PDB entry 9HJ3 | electron microscopy, 3.46 A resolution | chains J and G of the 7 polymer chains in the assembly

[Chain J]
Protein: DUF4827 domain-containing protein
From: Bacteroides thetaiotaomicron VPI-5482
Reference sequence: Q8A0S2 (Q8A0S2_BACTN); numbering as in UniProt (aligned over 1-214)
Amino-acid sequence (214 residues; row label = number of the first residue in the row):
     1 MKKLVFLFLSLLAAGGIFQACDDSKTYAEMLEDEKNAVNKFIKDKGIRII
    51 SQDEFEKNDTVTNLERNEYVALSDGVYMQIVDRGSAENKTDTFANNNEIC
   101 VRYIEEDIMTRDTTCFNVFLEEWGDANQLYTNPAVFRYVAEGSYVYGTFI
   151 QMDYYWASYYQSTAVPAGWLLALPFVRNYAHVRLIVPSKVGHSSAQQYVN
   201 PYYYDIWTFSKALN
Unresolved in the structure: 1-26

[Chain G]
Protein: DUF4270 domain-containing protein
From: Bacteroides thetaiotaomicron VPI-5482
Reference sequence: Q89ZS0 (Q89ZS0_BACTN); residue numbers follow UniProt; this construct covers 18-542
Amino-acid sequence (525 residues; each row starts with the number of its first residue):
    18 CDDNTGGLGLGMFPGNDQNIKGKLSTFDVTTESVKTGDIYAKTNIGYIGK
    68 FTDETFGTYQAGFLAQLNCPDGLTFPEPYKEVTDASGNVISATGRMVVDD
   118 KDPENKDVTFIKDGNQIIGNIRAVELYLWYDSYFGDSLTACRLSVYELGG
   168 NGKETLNLDNAYYTDINPEDFYDSQNILGTKAYTAVDLSVKDSIRNLSTY
   218 VPSVHIAFKEDIATRVGGNILTAARKAKNADKEFNSQLFREAFQGIYVKS
   268 DYGDGTVLYIDQPQMNVVYKCYATDSITGKKLQKKDGSGKDSTYYSYRVF
   318 ATTREVIQANQLKNDPERIDALIKEDKNTYLKSPAGIFTEATLPISDIQN
   368 ELTGDTLNAVKLTFTNYNQTGDKKFGMAIPSTVMLVRKKFQDSFFKDNKL
   418 SDGVSSYLTSHTSSTNQYVFSNITKLVNACIAEKEEAKKNAGSSWDETKW
   468 LQENPDWNKVVLIPVLVTYDSSNTTTGQANIIRIQHDLKPGYVRLKGGSL
   518 GKTNPDYKLKLEVISTDFGLTTKSN
Unresolved in the structure: 538-542
Glycans and other covalent adducts: N-tridecanoic acid (TDA) linked to Cys18; (2S)-3-hydroxypropane-1,2-diyl dihexadecanoate (Z41) linked to Cys18

[Interface between chain J and chain G]
Residue-residue contacts - 40 pairs, chain J then chain G:
  Asn96(J) with Asp414(G); Asn415(G), hydrogen bond (backbone-side chain)
  Glu98(J) with Arg321(G), salt bridge; Asn415(G), hydrogen bond; Arg500(G)
  Cys100(J) with Arg321(G)
  Arg102(J) with Asn85(G); Glu322(G), salt bridge
  Phe119(J) with Asp88(G); Gly89(G); Leu90(G), hydrophobic; Thr91(G)
  Gly124(J) with Arg315(G)
  Asp125(J) with Ser313(G); Arg315(G), salt bridge
  Asn127(J) with Tyr314(G)
  Tyr130(J) with Pro87(G), hydrophobic
  Thr131(J) with Thr320(G)
  Asn132(J) with Gln279(G), hydrogen bond; Thr320(G)
  Pro133(J) with Thr320(G); Glu322(G)
  Arg137(J) with Asn415(G), hydrogen bond (side chain-backbone); Leu417(G); Ile499(G), hydrogen bond (side chain-backbone)
  Gln151(J) with Arg321(G)
  Thr163(J) with Ser489(G)
  Ala212(J) with Lys59(G), hydrogen bond (backbone-side chain)
  Leu213(J) with Leu175(G), hydrophobic; Tyr179(G); Arg321(G), hydrogen bond (backbone-backbone); Val323(G); Ile324(G), hydrophobic
  Asn214(J) with Lys59(G); Tyr179(G), hydrogen bond (backbone-side chain); Thr319(G); Arg321(G); Val323(G), hydrogen bond (side chain-backbone); Ile324(G); Gln325(G)
Interface residues without a listed pair, chain J (24 interface residues in all): Glu121, Val135, Thr148, Ile150, Trp207, Thr208
Interface residues without a listed pair, chain G (33 interface residues in all): Thr60, Tyr286, Val316, Ala318, Lys416, Asp487, Ser488

[Summary]
The interface between chain J and chain G involves 24 residues on one side and 33 on the other; the contacts
include 9 hydrogen bonds and 3 salt bridges. Polar contacts include Glu98(J)-Arg321(G), Arg102(J)-Glu322(G)
and Asp125(J)-Arg315(G). Covalently linked N-tridecanoic acid: at Cys18(G).
Chain J is DUF4827 domain-containing protein and chain G is DUF4270 domain-containing protein, both from
Bacteroides thetaiotaomicron VPI-5482; the structure, Bacteroides thetaiotaomicron BAM complex, was determined
by electron microscopy, deposited together with 9HJM, 9HIS and 9HIV.
